8Q72 - chains A and B of the 16 polymer chains in the assembly; structure by electron microscopy, 4.17 A resolution (low resolution: residue-level contacts below are approximate; hydrogen-bond / salt-bridge calls are withheld).

# Chain A (and B)
Protein: JetC
From: Escherichia coli
Notes: engineered mutation(s): "G" as been added to the C-terminus.; chain B of this document is another copy of the same molecule, construct and numbering; everything in this record applies to it too
UniProt: A0A6D0I2P0 (A0A6D0I2P0_ECOLX); numbering as in UniProt (aligned over 1-1095)
Amino-acid sequence (1096 residues; numbered 1 to 1096; the number before each row is that of its first residue):
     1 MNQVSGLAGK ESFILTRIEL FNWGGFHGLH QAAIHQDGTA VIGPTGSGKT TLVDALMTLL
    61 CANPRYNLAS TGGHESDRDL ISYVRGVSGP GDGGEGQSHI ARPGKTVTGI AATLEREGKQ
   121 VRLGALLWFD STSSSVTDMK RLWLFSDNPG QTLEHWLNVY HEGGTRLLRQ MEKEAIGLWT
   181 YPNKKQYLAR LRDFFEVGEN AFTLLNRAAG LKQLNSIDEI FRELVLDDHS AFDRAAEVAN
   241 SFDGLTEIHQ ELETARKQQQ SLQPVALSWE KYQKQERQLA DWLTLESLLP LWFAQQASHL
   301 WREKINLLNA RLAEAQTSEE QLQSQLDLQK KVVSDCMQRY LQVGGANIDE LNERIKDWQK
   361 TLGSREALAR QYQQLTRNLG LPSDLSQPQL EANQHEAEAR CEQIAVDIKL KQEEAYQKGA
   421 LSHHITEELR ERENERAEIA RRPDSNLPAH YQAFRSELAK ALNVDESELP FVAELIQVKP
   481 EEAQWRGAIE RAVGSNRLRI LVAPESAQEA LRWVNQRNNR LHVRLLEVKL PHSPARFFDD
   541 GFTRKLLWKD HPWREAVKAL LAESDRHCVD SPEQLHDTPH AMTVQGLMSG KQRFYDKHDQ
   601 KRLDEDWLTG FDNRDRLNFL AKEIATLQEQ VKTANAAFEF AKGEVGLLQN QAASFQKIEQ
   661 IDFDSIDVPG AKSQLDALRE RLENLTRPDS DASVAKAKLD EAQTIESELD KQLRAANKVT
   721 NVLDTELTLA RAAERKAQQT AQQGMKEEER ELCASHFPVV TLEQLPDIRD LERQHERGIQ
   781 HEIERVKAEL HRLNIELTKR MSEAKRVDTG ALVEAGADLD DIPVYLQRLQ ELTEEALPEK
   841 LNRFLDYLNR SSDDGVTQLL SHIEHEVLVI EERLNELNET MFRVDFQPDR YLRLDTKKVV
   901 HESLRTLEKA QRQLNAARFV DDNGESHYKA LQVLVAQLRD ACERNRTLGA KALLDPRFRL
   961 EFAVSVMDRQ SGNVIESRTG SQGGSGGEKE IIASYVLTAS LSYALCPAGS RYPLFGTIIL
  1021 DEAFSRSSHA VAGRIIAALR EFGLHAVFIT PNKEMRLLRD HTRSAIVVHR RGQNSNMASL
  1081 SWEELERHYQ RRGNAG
Unresolved in the structure: 344-688, 1096
Differences from the reference sequence: conflict Leu283 (Gln in A0A6D0I2P0), Ser298 (Asn in A0A6D0I2P0), Ser386 (Ile in A0A6D0I2P0), Glu398 (Ala in A0A6D0I2P0), Arg400 (Leu in A0A6D0I2P0), His576 (Arg in A0A6D0I2P0), Ala625 (Thr in A0A6D0I2P0), Leu647 (Ile in A0A6D0I2P0), Ile705 (Val in A0A6D0I2P0), Leu729 (Ser in A0A6D0I2P0), Ala817 (Thr in A0A6D0I2P0), Pro823 (Thr in A0A6D0I2P0), Asp889 (Tyr in A0A6D0I2P0), Val933 (Ile in A0A6D0I2P0); expression tag (1096)
Small-molecule neighbours:
  - ADP (adenosine-5'-diphosphate), molecule 1: Thr45, Gly46, Ser47, Gly48, Lys49, Thr50, Thr51, Asp77, Arg78, Tyr83, Val87, Ser88, Gly89, Pro90, Gly91, Arg1070
  - ADP, molecule 2: Gly983, Gly984, Ser985, Gly986, Glu988

# How chain A and chain B interact
Residue-residue contacts - 75 pairs, chain A then chain B:
  Thr45(A) - Gly984(B)
  Thr45(A) - Ser985(B)
  Gly46(A) - Gly984(B)
  Thr50(A) - Ser985(B)
  Ser70(A) - Ser985(B)
  His74(A) - Asn215(B)
  Arg78(A) - Gly984(B)
  Pro90(A) - Thr979(B)
  Pro90(A) - Gly980(B)
  Pro90(A) - Ser981(B)
  Pro90(A) - Gln982(B)
  Gly91(A) - Gln982(B)
  Asp92(A) - Gly980(B)
  Gly93(A) - Gly980(B)
  Gly94(A) - Glu976(B)
  Gly94(A) - Gly980(B)
  Lys212(A) - Lys212(B)
  Gln213(A) - Lys212(B)
  Asn215(A) - Thr71(B)
  Asn215(A) - His74(B)
  Gln323(A) - Arg714(B)
  Lys330(A) - Glu706(B)
  Val333(A) - Met337(B)
  Met337(A) - Met337(B)
  Met337(A) - Tyr340(B)
  Met337(A) - Leu341(B)
  Met337(A) - Leu699(B)
  Tyr340(A) - Leu341(B)
  Leu341(A) - Tyr340(B)
  Leu341(A) - Leu341(B)
  Leu699(A) - Met337(B)
  Gln703(A) - Met337(B)
  Glu706(A) - Lys330(B)
  Asp710(A) - Leu326(B)
  Asp710(A) - Lys330(B)
  Asp710(A) - Asp710(B)
  Leu713(A) - Arg714(B)
  Arg714(A) - Gln323(B)
  Arg714(A) - Leu326(B)
  Arg714(A) - Leu713(B)
  Asn717(A) - Arg714(B)
  Lys718(A) - Asn721(B)
  Asn721(A) - Lys718(B)
  Gln780(A) - Gln780(B)
  His791(A) - His791(B)
  Asn794(A) - His791(B)
  Asn794(A) - Ile795(B)
  Ile795(A) - Asn794(B)
  Ile795(A) - Ile795(B)
  Ile795(A) - Thr798(B)
  Thr798(A) - Ile795(B)
  Lys799(A) - Thr798(B)
  Lys799(A) - Ala817(B)
  Arg806(A) - Arg806(B)
  Val974(A) - Asp92(B)
  Ser977(A) - Pro90(B)
  Ser981(A) - Asp77(B)
  Gln982(A) - Asp77(B)
  Gln982(A) - Pro90(B)
  Gly983(A) - Asp77(B)
  Gly983(A) - Arg78(B)
  Gly984(A) - Asn67(B)
  Ser985(A) - Gly46(B)
  Gly987(A) - Thr45(B)
  Glu1022(A) - Ser985(B)
  Ser1025(A) - Ser1025(B)
  Arg1026(A) - Lys212(B)
  Ser1027(A) - Lys1053(B)
  Ser1028(A) - Pro44(B)
  Ser1028(A) - Thr45(B)
  Ser1028(A) - Pro1051(B)
  His1029(A) - Lys1053(B)
  Lys1053(A) - Ser1025(B)
  Lys1053(A) - Glu1054(B)
  Glu1054(A) - Lys1053(B)
Interface residues without a listed pair, chain A (62 interface residues in all): Glu95, Leu326, Ser707, Thr725, Ser802, Glu976, Gly986, Glu988, Phe1024, Val1031
Interface residues without a listed pair, chain B (57 interface residues in all): Lys49, Ala69, Ser70, Gly91, Ser334, Asn717, Glu776, Ser802, Gly983, Gly986, Gly987, Phe1024, Ser1027, Ser1028

# Summary
The interface between chain A and chain B involves 62 residues on one side and 57 on the other. Bound to chain
A: ADP.
Chain A and chain B are both JetC (Escherichia coli); the structure, E. coli plasmid-borne JetABCD(E248A) core
in a cleavage-competent state, was determined by electron microscopy.
